8JFN - chains A and B; structure by X-ray diffraction, 2.41 A resolution.

[Chain A]
Protein: Enoyl-[acyl-carrier-protein] reductase [NADH]
Organism: Helicobacter pylori
UniProt: A0A086RSH0 (A0A086RSH0_HELPX); numbering as in UniProt (aligned over 1-273)
Amino-acid sequence (273 residues; numbered 1 to 273; the number before each row is that of its first residue):
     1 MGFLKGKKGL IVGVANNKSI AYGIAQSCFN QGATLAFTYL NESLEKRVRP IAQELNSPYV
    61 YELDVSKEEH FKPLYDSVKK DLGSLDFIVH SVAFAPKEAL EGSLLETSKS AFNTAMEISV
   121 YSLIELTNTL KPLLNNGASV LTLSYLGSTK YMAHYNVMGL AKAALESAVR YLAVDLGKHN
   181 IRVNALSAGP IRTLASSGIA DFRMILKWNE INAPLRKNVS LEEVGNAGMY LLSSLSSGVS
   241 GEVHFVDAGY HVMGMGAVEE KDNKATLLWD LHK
Not modelled in the structure: 1
Ligand contacts:
  - NAD (nicotinamide-adenine-dinucleotide): Gly13, Val14, Ala15, Ser19, Ile20, Ala21, Leu40, Leu44, Leu63, Asp64, Val65, Ser91, Val92, Ala93, Phe94, Ile118, Leu143, Ser144, Tyr145, Lys162, Ala188, Gly189, Pro190, Ile191, Thr193, Leu194, Ala195, Ser196, Phe202
  - NAD+ (PSR; thiobutyric acid s-{2-[3-(2-hydroxy-3,3-dimethyl-4-phosphonooxy-butyrylamino)-propionylamino]-ethyl} ester): Ala93, Phe94, Ala95, Lys97, Leu100, Tyr145, Tyr155, Met158, Lys162, Pro190, Leu194, Ala195, Ser196, Ser197, Gly198, Ile199, Phe202

[Chain B]
Protein: Acyl carrier protein
Organism: Helicobacter pylori
UniProt: Q5EDC8 (Q5EDC8_HELPX); residue numbers follow UniProt; this construct covers 1-78
Amino-acid sequence (80 residues; numbered -1 to 78; the number before each row is that of its first residue; numbers below 1 keep their minus sign (Ser-1 is residue -1)):
    -1 SSMALFEDIQ AVIAEQLNVD AAQVTPEAEF VKDLGADSLD VVELIMALEE KFGIEIPDEQ
    59 AEKIVNVGDV VKYIEDNKLA
Not modelled in the structure: 77-78
Glycans and other covalent adducts: NAD+ (PSR) linked to Ser36
Sequence notes: expression tag (-1 to 0)

[Interface between chain A and chain B]
Contacting residue pairs (16):
  Asn16(A) - Glu41(B)  hydrogen bond
  Lys18(A) - Glu48(B)  salt bridge
  Ser43(A) - Asp35(B)  hydrogen bond
  Leu44(A) - Leu37(B)  hydrophobic
  Lys46(A) - Asp38(B)  salt bridge
  Arg47(A) - Asp35(B)  salt bridge
  Arg47(A) - Leu37(B)
  Arg47(A) - Asp38(B)  salt bridge
  Arg47(A) - Glu41(B)  salt bridge
  Thr193(A) - Met44(B)
  Leu194(A) - Leu37(B)  hydrophobic
  Leu194(A) - Val40(B)  hydrophobic
  Leu194(A) - Glu41(B)
  Ser197(A) - Val40(B)
  Ser197(A) - Met44(B)
  Arg203(A) - Glu53(B)  salt bridge
Interface residues without a listed pair, chain A (13 interface residues in all): Arg192, Ile199, Asp201
Interface residues without a listed pair, chain B (9 interface residues in all): Asp56

[Summary]
13 residues of chain A face 9 of chain B across their interface, with 2 hydrogen bonds and 6 salt bridges.
Polar pairs include Lys18(A)-Glu48(B), Lys46(A)-Asp38(B) and Arg47(A)-Asp35(B). Chain A binds NAD and NAD+.
NAD+ is covalently linked to Ser36(B).
Chain A is Enoyl-[acyl-carrier-protein] reductase [NADH] and chain B is Acyl carrier protein, both from
Helicobacter pylori; the structure, Crystal structure of enoyl-ACP reductase FabI in complex with NAD+ and
crotonyl-ACP from Helicobacter pylori, was determined by X-ray diffraction together with 8JFG, 8JFH and 8JFI
from the same study.
